PDB entry 8UB8 | electron microscopy, 3.28 A resolution | chains A and I of the 9 polymer chains in the assembly

# Chain A
Name: Reverse transcriptase
Source organism: Bordetella phage BPP-1
Reference sequence: Q775D8 (Q775D8_BPBPP); residue numbers follow UniProt; this construct covers 1-328
Chain sequence (328 residues; row label = number of the first residue in the row):
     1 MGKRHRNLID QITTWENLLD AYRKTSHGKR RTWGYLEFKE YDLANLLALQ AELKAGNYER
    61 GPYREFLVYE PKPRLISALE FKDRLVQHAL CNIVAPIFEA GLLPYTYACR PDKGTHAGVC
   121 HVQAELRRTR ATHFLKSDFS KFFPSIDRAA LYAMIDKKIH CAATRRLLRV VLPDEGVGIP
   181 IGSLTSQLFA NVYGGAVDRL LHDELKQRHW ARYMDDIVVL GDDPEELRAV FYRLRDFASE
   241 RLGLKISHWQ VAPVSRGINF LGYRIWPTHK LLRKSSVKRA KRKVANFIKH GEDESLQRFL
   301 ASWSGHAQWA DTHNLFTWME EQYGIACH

# Chain I
Molecule: Diversity-generating retroelement (DGR) RNA Sp
Sequence (140 nucleotides; numbered 1 to 140; the number before each row is that of its first residue):
     1 CAUGGCUCUG CCAACGCUAC GGCUUGGCGG GCUGGCCUUU CCUCAAUAGG UGGUCAGCCG
    61 GUUCUGUCCU GCUUCGGCGA ACACGUUACA CGGUUCGGCA AAACGUCGAU UACUGAAAAU
   121 GGAAAGGCGG GGCCGACUUC
Not modelled in the structure: 1-2, 34-46, 82-89, 140

# Chain A / chain I interface
Pairs across the interface (116; chain A residue first):
  Met1(A) - C104(I)  hydrogen bond to the phosphate
  Met1(A) - G105(I)  phosphate contact
  Gly2(A) - A123(I)  phosphate contact
  Lys3(A) - C107(I)  salt bridge to the phosphate
  Lys3(A) - G108(I)  salt bridge to the phosphate
  Lys3(A) - A109(I)  hydrogen bond to the sugar
  Arg4(A) - A109(I)  base contact
  Arg4(A) - U110(I)  hydrogen bond to the sugar
  Arg4(A) - U111(I)  hydrogen bond to the base
  Arg4(A) - G122(I)  hydrogen bond to the base
  Arg4(A) - A123(I)  salt bridge to the phosphate
  Arg6(A) - U110(I)  hydrogen bond to the base
  Arg6(A) - A118(I)  hydrogen bond to the sugar
  Arg6(A) - A119(I)  salt bridge to the phosphate
  Arg6(A) - U120(I)  base contact
  Arg6(A) - G121(I)  sugar contact
  Arg6(A) - G122(I)  hydrogen bond to the base
  Asn7(A) - U120(I)  hydrogen bond to the sugar
  Asn7(A) - G121(I)  phosphate contact
  Arg23(A) - A48(I)  phosphate contact
  Arg23(A) - G49(I)  phosphate contact
  Ser26(A) - G50(I)  phosphate contact
  His27(A) - G49(I)  salt bridge to the phosphate
  His27(A) - G50(I)  salt bridge to the phosphate
  Gly28(A) - G50(I)  hydrogen bond to the phosphate
  Arg30(A) - G49(I)  phosphate contact
  Arg30(A) - G50(I)  salt bridge to the phosphate
  Arg31(A) - U51(I)  phosphate contact
  Pro71(A) - G57(I)  phosphate contact
  Pro71(A) - C58(I)  sugar contact
  Ala100(A) - G105(I)  hydrogen bond to the sugar
  Ala100(A) - G131(I)  hydrogen bond to the base
  Gly101(A) - G105(I)  hydrogen bond to the sugar
  Gly101(A) - U106(I)  phosphate contact
  Leu102(A) - G131(I)  hydrogen bond to the base
  Leu103(A) - G131(I)  base contact
  Pro104(A) - G130(I)  phosphate contact
  Pro104(A) - G131(I)  sugar contact
  Tyr105(A) - G130(I)  sugar contact
  Tyr105(A) - G131(I)  hydrogen bond to the phosphate
  Arg110(A) - G131(I)  base contact
  Thr115(A) - C55(I)  sugar contact
  Cys120(A) - U94(I)  hydrogen bond to the base
  Gln123(A) - G92(I)  base contact
  Gln123(A) - U94(I)  base contact
  Ala124(A) - U94(I)  sugar contact
  Arg127(A) - C91(I)  base contact
  Arg127(A) - G92(I)  hydrogen bond to the base
  Arg127(A) - U94(I)  base contact
  Arg128(A) - U95(I)  salt bridge to the phosphate
  His133(A) - G79(I)  salt bridge to the phosphate
  His133(A) - A80(I)  salt bridge to the phosphate
  Asp138(A) - G57(I)  phosphate contact
  Lys157(A) - C107(I)  phosphate contact
  Lys157(A) - G108(I)  salt bridge to the phosphate
  Lys157(A) - U110(I)  salt bridge to the phosphate
  His160(A) - U110(I)  base contact
  Cys161(A) - U120(I)  hydrogen bond to the base
  Ala162(A) - U120(I)  base contact
  Ala163(A) - U120(I)  hydrogen bond to the base
  Arg165(A) - U110(I)  hydrogen bond to the base
  Arg166(A) - U120(I)  hydrogen bond to the base
  Ile181(A) - G57(I)  base contact
  Gln187(A) - A56(I)  base contact
  Arg199(A) - G105(I)  hydrogen bond to the sugar
  Arg199(A) - U106(I)  sugar contact
  Arg199(A) - G131(I)  hydrogen bond to the base
  His202(A) - G129(I)  hydrogen bond to the sugar
  His202(A) - G130(I)  sugar contact
  Lys206(A) - C128(I)  phosphate contact
  Lys206(A) - G129(I)  salt bridge to the phosphate
  Arg208(A) - C128(I)  phosphate contact
  Arg208(A) - G129(I)  salt bridge to the phosphate
  Arg208(A) - G130(I)  salt bridge to the phosphate
  Tyr213(A) - C55(I)  sugar contact
  Tyr213(A) - A56(I)  sugar contact
  Met214(A) - A56(I)  sugar contact
  Asp215(A) - A56(I)  hydrogen bond to the sugar
  Asp215(A) - G57(I)  phosphate contact
  Asp216(A) - A56(I)  sugar contact
  Asp216(A) - G57(I)  phosphate contact
  Pro224(A) - G79(I)  phosphate contact
  Arg228(A) - C78(I)  phosphate contact
  Arg228(A) - G79(I)  salt bridge to the phosphate
  His248(A) - C59(I)  salt bridge to the phosphate
  Pro253(A) - A80(I)  phosphate contact
  Pro253(A) - A81(I)  phosphate contact
  Ser255(A) - A81(I)  hydrogen bond to the phosphate
  Arg256(A) - A81(I)  hydrogen bond to the base
  Leu261(A) - C55(I)  sugar contact
  Leu261(A) - A56(I)  phosphate contact
  Gly262(A) - C55(I)  sugar contact
  Thr268(A) - A90(I)  base contact
  Thr268(A) - C91(I)  hydrogen bond to the base
  Lys270(A) - G92(I)  base contact
  Lys270(A) - U94(I)  hydrogen bond to the base
  Arg273(A) - C55(I)  salt bridge to the phosphate
  Arg273(A) - A56(I)  salt bridge to the phosphate
  Arg273(A) - C58(I)  phosphate contact
  Ser275(A) - C58(I)  phosphate contact
  Ser276(A) - C55(I)  phosphate contact
  Arg279(A) - U54(I)  salt bridge to the phosphate
  Arg279(A) - C55(I)  salt bridge to the phosphate
  Lys283(A) - G53(I)  sugar contact
  Arg298(A) - U51(I)  hydrogen bond to the sugar
  Arg298(A) - G52(I)  hydrogen bond to the sugar
  Phe299(A) - G52(I)  sugar contact
  Phe299(A) - G53(I)  phosphate contact
  Phe299(A) - U54(I)  phosphate contact
  Ser302(A) - G52(I)  hydrogen bond to the base
  Ser302(A) - G53(I)  hydrogen bond to the sugar
  Trp303(A) - U54(I)  phosphate contact
  His306(A) - U54(I)  hydrogen bond to the phosphate
  His306(A) - C55(I)  salt bridge to the phosphate
  Trp309(A) - G92(I)  base contact
  Trp309(A) - U94(I)  base contact
Other interface residues (no listed pair), chain A (74 interface residues in all): Lys72, Glu99, His116, Lys158, Asp203, Val251, Ala280, Gln308
Other interface residues (no listed pair), chain I (41 interface residues in all): C96, A112

# Summary
Chain A and chain I form an interface of 74 and 41 residues respectively, with 34 hydrogen bonds and 22 salt
bridges. Polar pairs include Arg4(A)-U111(I), Arg4(A)-G122(I) and Arg6(A)-U110(I).
Here chain A is Reverse transcriptase (Bordetella phage BPP-1) and chain I is Diversity-generating
retroelement (DGR) RNA Sp. Entry 8UB8 (Diversity-generating retroelement (DGR) ribonucleoprotein reverse
transcriptase - Pre-active State 1a) was determined by electron microscopy, deposited together with 8UB7,
8UB9, 8UBA, 8UBB, 8UBC, 8UBD, 8UBE and 8UBF.
